PDB entry 2ZNC | X-ray diffraction, 2.80 A resolution | chain A

# Chain A
Name: Carbonic anhydrase IV
From: Mus musculus
Notes: EC 4.2.1.1
UniProtKB: Q64444 (CAH4_MOUSE); the construct lacks a stretch of the UniProt sequence and is renumbered around it, so the offset changes along the chain: 5-11 = UniProt 22-28; 12-16 = UniProt 37-41; 20-50 = UniProt 42-72; 51-72 = UniProt 74-95; 6 more segments
Sequence (258 residues; each row starts with the number of its first residue; note: 13 numbers in that range are skipped by the numbering (no residue carries them; nothing is unmodelled there); a row labelled like 11A-11H holds insertion residues (11A, then the next letters in order)):
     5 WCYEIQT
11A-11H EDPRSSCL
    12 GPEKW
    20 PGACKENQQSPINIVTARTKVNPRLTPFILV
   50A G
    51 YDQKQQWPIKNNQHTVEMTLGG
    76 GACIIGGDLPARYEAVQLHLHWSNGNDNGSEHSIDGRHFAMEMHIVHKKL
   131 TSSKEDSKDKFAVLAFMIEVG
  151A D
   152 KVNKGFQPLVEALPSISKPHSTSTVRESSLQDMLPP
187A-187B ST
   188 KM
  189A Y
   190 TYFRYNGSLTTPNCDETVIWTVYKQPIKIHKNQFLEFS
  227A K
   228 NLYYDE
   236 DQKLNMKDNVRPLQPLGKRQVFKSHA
Disordered / not traced: 131-139
Sequence notes: conflict Glu11A (Lys29 in Q64444)
Disulfides: Cys6-Cys11G, Cys23-Cys203
Ion coordination: Zn2+: His94, His96, His119

# Summary
His94, His96 and His119 coordinate Zn2+.
Chain A is Carbonic anhydrase IV (Mus musculus); the structure, Murine carbonic anhydrase IV, was determined
by X-ray diffraction, deposited together with 1A42 and 3ZNC.
